Entry 4COI (X-ray diffraction, 1.94 A resolution); this record covers chains A and B.

[Chain A (and B)]
Name: Anaerobic ribonucleoside-triphosphate reductase
Source organism: Thermotoga maritima
Notes: EC 1.17.4.2; chain B of this document is another copy of the same molecule, construct and numbering; everything in this record applies to it too
UniProt: Q9WYL6 (Q9WYL6_THEMA); numbering as in UniProt (aligned over 1-651)
Amino-acid sequence (651 residues; each row starts with the number of its first residue):
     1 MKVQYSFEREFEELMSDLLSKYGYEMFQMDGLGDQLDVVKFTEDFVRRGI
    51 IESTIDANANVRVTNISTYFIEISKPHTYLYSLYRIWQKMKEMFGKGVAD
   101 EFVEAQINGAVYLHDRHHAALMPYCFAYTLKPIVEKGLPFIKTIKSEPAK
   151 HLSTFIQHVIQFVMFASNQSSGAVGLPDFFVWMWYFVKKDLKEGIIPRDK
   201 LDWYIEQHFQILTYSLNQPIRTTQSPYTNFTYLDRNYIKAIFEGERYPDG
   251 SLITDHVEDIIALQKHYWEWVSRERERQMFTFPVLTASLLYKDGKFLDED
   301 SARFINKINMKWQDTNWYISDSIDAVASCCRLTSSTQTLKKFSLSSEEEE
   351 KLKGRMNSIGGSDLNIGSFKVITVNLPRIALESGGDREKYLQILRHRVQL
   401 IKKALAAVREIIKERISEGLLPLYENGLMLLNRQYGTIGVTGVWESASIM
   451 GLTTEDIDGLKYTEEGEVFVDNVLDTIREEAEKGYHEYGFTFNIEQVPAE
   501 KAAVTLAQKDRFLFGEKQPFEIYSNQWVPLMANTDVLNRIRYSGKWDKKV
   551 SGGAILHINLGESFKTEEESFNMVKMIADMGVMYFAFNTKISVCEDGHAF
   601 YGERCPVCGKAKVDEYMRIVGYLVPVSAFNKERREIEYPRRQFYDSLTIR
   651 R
Not modelled in the structure: 48-62, 332-349, 640-651 (chain B: 57-62, 331-349, 561-564, 641-651)
Metal / ion sites: Zn2+: Cys594, His598, Cys605, Cys608
What the authors report for this chain:
  - contacts within the chain: Cys125-Met356, Ile359-Gly621
  - mutagenesis - C329A, C330A: abolished catalytic activity
  - catalytic residues: Gly621
  - conformationally variable residues (order/disorder transition): Cys329
  - catalytic residues: Cys125 (by similarity / conservation)

[Interface between chain A and chain B]
Pairs across the interface - 155 pairs, chain A then chain B:
  Met1(A) with Val3(B); Gln4(B); Tyr5(B), hydrogen bond (backbone-backbone); Phe7(B), hydrophobic; Glu12(B), hydrogen bond (backbone-side chain)
  Lys2(A) with Lys2(B); Val3(B); Gln4(B)
  Val3(A) with Met1(B); Lys2(B); Val3(B), hydrogen bond (backbone-backbone); Tyr5(B), hydrophobic; Leu36(B)
  Gln4(A) with Met1(B), hydrogen bond (side chain-backbone); Lys2(B); Asp37(B)
  Tyr5(A) with Met1(B), hydrogen bond (backbone-backbone); Val3(B), hydrophobic; Tyr5(B), hydrogen bond; Leu36(B); Asp37(B); Val38(B)
  Ser6(A) with Asp37(B), hydrogen bond; Val39(B); Lys40(B)
  Phe7(A) with Met1(B), hydrophobic; Val39(B), hydrophobic
  Glu12(A) with Met1(B), hydrogen bond (side chain-backbone)
  Leu36(A) with Val3(B); Tyr5(B)
  Asp37(A) with Gln4(B); Tyr5(B); Ser6(B), hydrogen bond
  Val38(A) with Tyr5(B); His77(B)
  Val39(A) with Tyr5(B), hydrophobic; Ser6(B); Phe7(B), hydrophobic; Tyr84(B), hydrophobic
  Lys40(A) with Ser6(B)
  Thr42(A) with Tyr81(B)
  Glu43(A) with Tyr81(B), hydrogen bond; Arg85(B)
  Phe45(A) with Leu420(B), hydrophobic
  Val46(A) with Glu414(B); Arg415(B); Glu418(B); Leu420(B), hydrophobic
  Thr64(A) with Gly419(B)
  Asn65(A) with Gln169(B), hydrogen bond; Leu420(B); Pro422(B)
  Ile66(A) with Leu121(B); Met122(B), hydrophobic; Gln169(B); Leu420(B), hydrogen bond (backbone-backbone); Leu421(B), hydrophobic
  Ser67(A) with Asn168(B); Gln169(B)
  Tyr69(A) with Thr78(B); Leu121(B), hydrophobic
  Phe70(A) with His118(B); Leu121(B), hydrophobic; Met122(B), hydrophobic
  Ile73(A) with Ser74(B)
  Ser74(A) with Ile73(B)
  His77(A) with Tyr5(B)
  Thr78(A) with Tyr69(B)
  Tyr81(A) with Thr42(B)
  His117(A) with Phe70(B)
  His118(A) with Phe70(B)
  Leu121(A) with Ile66(B); Tyr69(B), hydrophobic; Phe70(B), hydrophobic
  Met122(A) with Ile66(B), hydrophobic; Phe70(B), hydrophobic
  Leu138(A) with Gln218(B)
  Ile141(A) with Pro219(B)
  Thr143(A) with Pro219(B); Thr223(B)
  Ile144(A) with Asn217(B); Gln218(B); Gln278(B); Met279(B)
  Lys145(A) with Gln278(B), hydrogen bond (backbone-side chain); Glu595(B), hydrogen bond (side chain-backbone); Asp596(B)
  Ser146(A) with Gln218(B), hydrogen bond
  His151(A) with Trp203(B); Gln207(B)
  Ser153(A) with Gln207(B); Ile211(B)
  Thr154(A) with Gln207(B)
  Gln157(A) with Ile211(B); Ser215(B), hydrogen bond; Gln218(B), hydrogen bond
  Gln161(A) with Ser215(B); Gln218(B), hydrogen bond; Ile220(B)
  Met164(A) with Ile220(B)
  Phe165(A) with Ile220(B)
  Asn168(A) with Ser67(B); Ile220(B); Arg221(B)
  Gln169(A) with Asn65(B); Ile66(B)
  Glu193(A) with Lys200(B), hydrogen bond (backbone-side chain)
  Gly194(A) with Pro197(B); Lys200(B)
  Ile195(A) with Pro197(B); Trp203(B), hydrophobic
  Pro197(A) with Gly194(B)
  Lys200(A) with Glu193(B); Ile195(B)
  Trp203(A) with His151(B); Ile195(B), hydrophobic
  Gln207(A) with His151(B); Ser153(B)
  Gln210(A) with Thr154(B)
  Ile211(A) with Ser153(B); Thr154(B); Gln157(B)
  Tyr214(A) with Ile144(B), hydrophobic
  Ser215(A) with Gln157(B); Gln161(B)
  Asn217(A) with Ile144(B)
  Gln218(A) with Leu138(B); Ile144(B); Ser146(B), hydrogen bond; Gln157(B), hydrogen bond; Gln161(B), hydrogen bond
  Pro219(A) with Ile141(B); Thr143(B)
  Ile220(A) with Gln161(B); Met164(B); Phe165(B); Asn168(B)
  Arg221(A) with Asn168(B); Arg221(B)
  Thr223(A) with Thr143(B)
  Gln278(A) with Ile144(B); Lys145(B), hydrogen bond (side chain-backbone)
  Arg415(A) with Val46(B)
  Glu418(A) with Val46(B)
  Gly419(A) with Val63(B); Thr64(B)
  Leu420(A) with Phe45(B), hydrophobic; Val46(B), hydrophobic; Thr64(B); Asn65(B); Ile66(B), hydrogen bond (backbone-backbone)
  Leu421(A) with Ile66(B), hydrophobic
  Pro422(A) with Asn65(B)
  Glu595(A) with Lys145(B)
  Asp596(A) with Lys145(B), salt bridge
Other interface residues (no listed pair), chain A (79 interface residues in all): Arg47, Ile71, Leu80, Tyr84, Met279, Phe280
Other interface residues (no listed pair), chain B (82 interface residues in all): Met15, Glu43, Gly49, Leu80, His117, Gln210, Tyr214, Phe280

[In short]
79 residues of chain A face 82 of chain B across their interface; the contacts include 24 hydrogen bonds and 1
salt bridge. Polar pairs include Asp596(A)-Lys145(B), Met1(A)-Glu12(B) and Gln4(A)-Met1(B). The paper reports
catalytic residues Gly621(A) and Cys125(A); C329A and C330A of chain A abolish catalytic activity.
Both chains are Anaerobic ribonucleoside-triphosphate reductase (Thermotoga maritima). Entry 4COI (Crystal
structure of the anaerobic ribonucleotide reductase from Thermotoga maritima with glycerol in the active site)
was determined by X-ray diffraction together with 4COJ, 4COL, 4COM and 4CON from the same study.
